Entry 3ESP (X-ray diffraction, 1.31 A resolution); this record covers chains A and B.

Chain A (and B):
Protein: Transthyretin
Source organism: Homo sapiens
Notes: chain B of this document is another copy of the same molecule, construct and numbering; everything in this record applies to it too
UniProtKB: P02766 (TTHY_HUMAN); residues 1-127 here correspond to UniProt positions 21-147 (UniProt number = residue number + 20)
Chain sequence (127 residues; row label = number of the first residue in the row):
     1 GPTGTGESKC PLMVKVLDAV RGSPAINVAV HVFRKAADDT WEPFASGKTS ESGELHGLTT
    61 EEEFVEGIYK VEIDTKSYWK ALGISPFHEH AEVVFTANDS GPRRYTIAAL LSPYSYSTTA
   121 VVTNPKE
Not modelled in the structure: 1-10, 126-127 (chain B: 1-10, 125-127)
Residues lining bound ligands: DZ3 (N-(3,5-dibromo-4-hydroxyphenyl)-4-hydroxy-3,5-dimethylbenzamide): M13, K15, L17, E54, T106, A108, A109, L110, S117, T118, T119
What the authors report for this chain:
  - binding site for DZ3: K15, S117

Chain A / chain B interface:
Pairs across the interface (40; chain A residue first):
  I68(A) - E89(B)
  F87(A) - F95(B)  hydrophobic
  F87(A) - T96(B)
  F87(A) - Y105(B)  hydrophobic
  F87(A) - I107(B)  hydrophobic
  F87(A) - A120(B)  hydrophobic
  F87(A) - V122(B)  hydrophobic
  H88(A) - V93(B)
  H88(A) - V94(B)
  E89(A) - V94(B)  hydrogen bond (backbone-backbone)
  E89(A) - T96(B)  hydrogen bond
  H90(A) - V94(B)
  E92(A) - E92(B)
  E92(A) - V94(B)
  E92(A) - Y116(B)  hydrogen bond (backbone-side chain)
  V93(A) - H88(B)
  V94(A) - H88(B)
  V94(A) - E89(B)  hydrogen bond (backbone-backbone)
  V94(A) - H90(B)
  V94(A) - E92(B)
  F95(A) - F87(B)  hydrophobic
  T96(A) - E89(B)  hydrogen bond
  Y105(A) - F87(B)  hydrophobic
  I107(A) - F87(B)  hydrophobic
  Y114(A) - T119(B)  hydrogen bond (backbone-side chain)
  Y114(A) - A120(B)  hydrogen bond (backbone-backbone)
  S115(A) - T118(B)  hydrogen bond (side chain-backbone)
  S115(A) - T119(B)
  Y116(A) - E92(B)  hydrogen bond (side chain-backbone)
  Y116(A) - S117(B)
  Y116(A) - T118(B)  hydrogen bond (backbone-backbone)
  S117(A) - Y116(B)
  S117(A) - S117(B)
  T118(A) - S115(B)  hydrogen bond (backbone-side chain)
  T118(A) - Y116(B)  hydrogen bond (backbone-backbone)
  T119(A) - Y114(B)  hydrogen bond (side chain-backbone)
  T119(A) - S115(B)
  A120(A) - F87(B)  hydrophobic
  A120(A) - Y114(B)  hydrogen bond (backbone-backbone)
  V122(A) - F87(B)  hydrophobic
Also at the interface, not in a pair above, chain A (22 interface residues in all): K70, K76
Also at the interface, not in a pair above, chain B (21 interface residues in all): I68, K70

Overview:
Chain A and chain B form an interface of 22 and 21 residues respectively, with 14 hydrogen bonds. Polar pairs
include E89(A)-T96(B), E92(A)-Y116(B) and Y114(A)-T119(B). Bound to chain A: compound DZ3. The paper reports a
binding site for DZ3 at K15(A) and S117(A).
Both chains are Transthyretin (Homo sapiens). Entry 3ESP (Human transthyretin (TTR) complexed with
N-(3,5-Dibromo-4-hydroxyphenyl)-3,5-dimethyl-4-hydroxybenzamide) was determined by X-ray diffraction (same
publication as 3ESN and 3ESO).
